Entry 9BE5 (electron microscopy, 3.30 A resolution); this record covers chains A and I of the 10 polymer chains in the assembly.

== Chain A ==
Molecule: Histone H3.2
From: Homo sapiens
Reference sequence: Q71DI3 (H32_HUMAN); residues 38-134 here correspond to UniProt positions 39-135 (UniProt number = residue number + 1)
Sequence (97 residues; row label = number of the first residue in the row):
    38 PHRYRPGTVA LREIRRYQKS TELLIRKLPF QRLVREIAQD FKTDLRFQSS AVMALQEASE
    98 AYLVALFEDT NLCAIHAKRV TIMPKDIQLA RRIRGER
Sequence notes: conflict Ala102 (Gly103 in Q71DI3)
UniProt features mapped onto this chain:
  - modified residue: Tyr41 (Phosphotyrosine), Lys56 (N6,N6,N6-trimethyllysine), Ser57 (Phosphoserine), Lys64 (N6-(2-hydroxyisobutyryl)lysine), Lys79 (N6,N6,N6-trimethyllysine), Thr80 (Phosphothreonine), Ser86 (Phosphoserine), Thr107 (Phosphothreonine), Lys115 (N6-acetyllysine), Lys122 (N6-(2-hydroxyisobutyryl)lysine)
  - lipidation: Cys110 (S-palmitoyl cysteine)

== Chain I ==
Molecule: 145-nt DNA strand
Sequence (145 nucleotides; each row starts with the number of its first residue; numbers below 1 keep their minus sign (DA-72 is residue -72)):
   -72 ATCAGAATCC CGGTGCCGAG GCCGCTCAAT TGGTCGTAGA CAGCTCTAGC ACCGCTTAAA
   -12 CGCACGTACG CGCTGTCCCC CGCGTTTTAA CCGCCAAGGG GATTACTCCC TAGTCTCCAG
    48 GCACGTGTCA GATATATACA TCGAT

== Chain A / chain I interface ==
Contacting residue pairs - 22 pairs, chain A then chain I:
  His39(A) - DG70(I)  sugar contact
  Arg40(A) - DA-9(I)  base contact
  Arg40(A) - DC-8(I)  hydrogen bond to the base
  Arg40(A) - DG70(I)  sugar contact
  Arg42(A) - DT-6(I)  phosphate contact
  Arg42(A) - DG70(I)  phosphate contact
  Arg42(A) - DA71(I)  salt bridge to the phosphate
  Thr45(A) - DG70(I)  phosphate contact
  Arg72(A) - DC-23(I)  salt bridge to the phosphate
  Arg83(A) - DG-24(I)  phosphate contact
  Arg83(A) - DC-23(I)  phosphate contact
  Phe84(A) - DG-24(I)  sugar contact
  Phe84(A) - DC-23(I)  hydrogen bond to the phosphate
  Gln85(A) - DG-24(I)  phosphate contact
  Ser86(A) - DG-24(I)  hydrogen bond to the phosphate
  Lys115(A) - DG-3(I)  phosphate contact
  Arg116(A) - DG-3(I)  phosphate contact
  Arg116(A) - DC-2(I)  salt bridge to the phosphate
  Val117(A) - DG-3(I)  hydrogen bond to the phosphate
  Thr118(A) - DG-3(I)  hydrogen bond to the phosphate
  Met120(A) - DC-2(I)  phosphate contact
  Lys122(A) - DC-2(I)  salt bridge to the phosphate
Also at the interface, not in a pair above, chain A (20 interface residues in all): Pro38, Tyr41, Pro43, Arg63, Gln68
Also at the interface, not in a pair above, chain I (14 interface residues in all): DA-14, DA-13, DA-5, DC-4, DC69

== Summary ==
Chain A and chain I form an interface of 20 and 14 residues respectively, with 5 hydrogen bonds and 4 salt
bridges. Among the polar pairs are Arg40(A)-DC-8(I), Phe84(A)-DC-23(I) and Ser86(A)-DG-24(I).
Here chain A is Histone H3.2 (Homo sapiens) and chain I is a 145-nt DNA strand. Entry 9BE5 (Cryo-EM structure
of Human Nucleosome collected by EPU on Glacios at 3.3 Angstrom resolution) was determined by electron
microscopy.
